PDB entry 2D37 | X-ray diffraction, 1.70 A resolution | chain A

[Chain A]
Name: hypothetical NADH-dependent FMN oxidoreductase
Source organism: Sulfolobus tokodaii
Notes: EC 1.6.8.-
Sequence (176 residues; numbered -19 to 156; the number before each row is that of its first residue; numbers below 1 keep their minus sign (Met-19 is residue -19)):
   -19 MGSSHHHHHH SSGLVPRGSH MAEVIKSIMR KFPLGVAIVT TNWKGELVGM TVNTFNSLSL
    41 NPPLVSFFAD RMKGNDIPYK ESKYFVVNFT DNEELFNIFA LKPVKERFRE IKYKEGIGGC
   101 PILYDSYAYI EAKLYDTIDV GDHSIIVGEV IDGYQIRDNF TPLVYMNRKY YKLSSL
Not modelled in the structure: -19 to 0, 156
Construct notes: cloning artifact (-19 to 0)
Small-molecule neighbours:
  - FMN (flavin mononucleotide): Val16, Gly29, Met30, Thr31, Val32, Asn33, Thr34, Phe48, Ala49, Asp50, Lys53, Asn55, Phe79, Ala80, Val84, Arg87, His123, Tyr145, Tyr150
  - NAD (nicotinamide-adenine-dinucleotide): Ile5, Lys6, Met9, Arg10, Asn33, Thr34, Ser37, Leu38, Ser39, Leu40, Asp50, Lys53, His123, Tyr145, Arg148

[Overview]
Bound to chain A: flavin mononucleotide and NAD.
Chain A is hypothetical NADH-dependent FMN oxidoreductase (Sulfolobus tokodaii); the structure, The Crystal
Structure of Flavin Reductase HpaC complexed with NAD+, was determined by X-ray diffraction together with 2D36
and 2D38 from the same study.
